2Q16 - chains A and B; structure by X-ray diffraction, 1.95 A resolution.

# Chain A (and B)
Name: HAM1 protein homolog
Source organism: Escherichia coli
Notes: EC 3.6.1.19; chain B of this document is another copy of the same molecule, construct and numbering; everything in this record applies to it too
UniProtKB: P52061 (HAM1_ECOLI); numbering as in UniProt (aligned over 1-197)
Amino-acid sequence (219 residues; numbered -19 to 199; the number before each row is that of its first residue; numbers below 1 keep their minus sign (Mse-19 is residue -19)):
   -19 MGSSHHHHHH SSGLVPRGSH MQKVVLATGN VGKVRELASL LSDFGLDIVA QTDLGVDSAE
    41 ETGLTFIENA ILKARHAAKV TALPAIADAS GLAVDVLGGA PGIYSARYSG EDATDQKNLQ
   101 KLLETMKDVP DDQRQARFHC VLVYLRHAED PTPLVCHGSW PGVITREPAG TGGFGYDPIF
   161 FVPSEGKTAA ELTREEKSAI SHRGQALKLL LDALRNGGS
Disordered / not traced: -19 to 0, 198-199 (chain B: -19 to 2, 196-199)
Sequence notes: expression tag (-19 to -7, 0, 198-199); modified residue (1, 106); engineered mutation Ala69 (Asp in P52061)
Modified / non-standard residues: Mse-19 (selenomethionine); Mse1 (selenomethionine; parent Met); Mse106 (selenomethionine; parent Met)
Residues lining bound ligands: inosine 5'-triphosphate (ITT): Ala7, Thr8, Gly9, Asn10, Lys13, Glu16, Glu41, Lys53, Asp68, Ala69, Ser70, Gly71, Ser85, Ala86, Asp95, Asn98, Phe118, Phe154, Gly155, Tyr156, Asp157, Lys177, His182, Arg183
Curated features (UniProtKB/Swiss-Prot):
  - binding site (substrate): Thr8 to Lys13, Ser70, Phe154 to Asp157, Lys177, His182, Arg183
  - binding site (Mg(2+)): Glu40
  - mutagenesis: Thr8 (T8A: Greatly reduced ITP pyrophosphatase activity), Asn10 (N10A: Greatly reduced ITP pyrophosphatase activity), Lys13 (K13A: Complete loss of enzymatic activity), Glu41 (E41A: Complete loss of enzymatic activity), Lys53 (K53A: Complete loss of enzymatic activity), Asp68 (D68A: Greatly reduced ITP pyrophosphatase activity), Gly71 (G71A: Greatly reduced ITP pyrophosphatase activity), Phe154 (F154A: Greatly reduced ITP pyrophosphatase activity), Phe160 (F160A: Greatly reduced ITP pyrophosphatase activity), Arg183 (R183A: Greatly reduced ITP pyrophosphatase activity)
Reported in the primary citation:
  - binding site for inosine 5'-triphosphate: Thr8, Gly9, Asn10, Lys13, Lys53, Ser70, Phe118, Phe154, Asp157, Lys177, Arg183
  - specificity-determining residues: Phe154 to Asp157, Lys177, Arg183
  - Ca2+ coordination: Glu41
  - contacts within the chain: Lys13-Asp68, Asp157-Lys177, Glu16-Arg183
  - conformationally variable residues (helix shift, loop rearrangement, side-chain flip): Thr8, Gly9, Asn10, Lys13, Glu16, Phe154, Arg183
  - catalytic residues: Lys13, Lys53 (proposed by the authors, not directly observed)
  - catalytic residues: Glu41
  - mutagenesis - K3A, G25T, S85A, R114A, F118A, C120A, H182A: unchanged catalytic activity
  - mutagenesis - E16A, S70A, G71A (15-fold), R87A, F154A (300-fold), D157A, K177A (4-times), S181A, R183A (N3-times): decreased catalytic activity
  - mutagenesis - T8A, N10A, D68A, F160A: decreased catalytic activity on ITP
  - mutagenesis - K13A, E41A, K53A: abolished catalytic activity
  - mutagenesis - D68A (Kd=15.6+/-0.91 mM): decreased binding to Mg2+
  - mutagenesis - E16A, D157A: unchanged binding to Mg2+

# How chain A and chain B interact
Residue-residue contacts - 27 pairs, chain A then chain B:
  Leu44(A) with Arg55(B); Pro131(B)
  Thr45(A) with Arg55(B); Asp130(B); Pro131(B); Pro133(B)
  Phe46(A) with Pro131(B), hydrogen bond (backbone-backbone); Thr132(B)
  Ile47(A) with Ile47(B), hydrophobic; Ile51(B), hydrophobic
  Glu48(A) with Ile51(B); Arg55(B), salt bridge
  Ile51(A) with Glu48(B)
  Arg55(A) with Leu44(B); Thr45(B); Glu48(B), salt bridge
  Ile83(A) with Pro131(B), hydrophobic
  His119(A) with Thr132(B)
  Glu129(A) with Leu44(B)
  Asp130(A) with Thr45(B)
  Pro131(A) with Leu44(B); Thr45(B); Phe46(B), hydrogen bond (backbone-backbone); Ile83(B), hydrophobic
  Thr132(A) with Phe46(B)
  Pro133(A) with Thr45(B)
  Val135(A) with Ile47(B), hydrophobic
Other interface residues (no listed pair), chain B (16 interface residues in all): Leu52, His119, Glu129, Val135

# Summary
Chain A and chain B form an interface of 15 and 16 residues respectively, with 2 hydrogen bonds and 2 salt
bridges. Polar pairs include Glu48(A)-Arg55(B) and Phe46(A)-Pro131(B). From the paper: catalytic residues
Lys13(A), Lys53(A) and Glu41(A); E16A, S70A and G71A of chain A, among others, reduce catalytic activity; 23
substitutions were tested in all.
Chain A and chain B are both HAM1 protein homolog (Escherichia coli); the structure, Structure of the E. coli
inosine triphosphate pyrophosphatase RgdB in complex with ITP, was determined by X-ray diffraction (same
publication as 1K7K).
